Entry 7O0W (electron microscopy, 2.47 A resolution); this record covers chains L and M of the 87 polymer chains in the assembly.

# Chain L
Molecule: Photosynthetic reaction center L subunit
Source organism: Gemmatimonas phototrophica
Reference sequence: A0A143BHR2 (A0A143BHR2_9BACT); residues 0-273 here correspond to UniProt positions 1-274 (UniProt number = residue number + 1)
Chain sequence (274 residues; numbered 0 to 273; the number before each row is that of its first residue; numbering starts at 0):
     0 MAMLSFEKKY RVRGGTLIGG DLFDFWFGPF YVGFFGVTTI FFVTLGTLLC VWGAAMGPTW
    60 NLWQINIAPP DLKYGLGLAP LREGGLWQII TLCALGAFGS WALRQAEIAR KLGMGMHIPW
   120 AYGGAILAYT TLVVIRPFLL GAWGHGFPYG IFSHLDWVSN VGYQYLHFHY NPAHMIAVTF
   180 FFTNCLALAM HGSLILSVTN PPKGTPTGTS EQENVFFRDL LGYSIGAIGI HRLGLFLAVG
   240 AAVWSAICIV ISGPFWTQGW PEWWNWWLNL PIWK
Not modelled in the structure: 0
Bound ions: Fe ion: His190, His230 (shared with His218(M), Glu233(M), His265(M) of chain M)
Small-molecule neighbours:
  - 0V9 ((19R,22S)-25-amino-22-hydroxy-22-oxido-16-oxo-17,21,23-trioxa-22lambda~5~-phosphapentacosan-19-yl (9Z)-hexadec-9-enoate): Thr58, Trp59, Asn60, Leu61, Trp62
  - bacteriochlorophyll a (BCL), molecule 1: Thr46, Cys49, Phe97, Tyr128, Leu131, Phe146, Ile150, Phe151, His153, Leu154, Trp156, Val157
  - bacteriochlorophyll a (BCL), molecule 2: Phe97, Tyr121, Ala124, Ile125, Ala127, Tyr128, Leu131, Trp156, Val157, Ser158, Val160, Gly161, Tyr162, Phe167, His168, His173, Ala176, Val177, Phe180, Phe181, Ser244, Ala245, Cys247, Ile248
  - bacteriochlorophyll a (BCL), molecule 3: Val157, Tyr162, His168, Phe181
  - bacteriochlorophyll a (BCL), molecule 4: His168, His173, Met174, Val177, Thr178, Phe181, Thr182, Leu185
  - bacteriopheophytin a (BPH), molecule 1: Phe41, Val42, Gly45, Thr46, Cys49, Ile89, Cys92, Ala93, Ala96, Phe97, Trp100, Gln104, Ile117, Ala120, Tyr121, Gly123, Ala124, Tyr128, Phe146, Pro147, Tyr148, Gly149, Ile150, His153, Phe180, Ala237, Val238, Ala241
  - bacteriopheophytin a (BPH), molecule 2: Phe181, Cys184, Leu185, Ala188, Met189, Leu219, Leu220
  - tetramyristoyl-cardiolipin (CD4; (2R,5R,11R,14R)-5,8,11-trihydroxy-5,11-dioxido-17-oxo-2,14-bis(tetradecanoyloxy)-4,6,10,12,16-pentaoxa-5,11-diphosphatriacont-1-yl tetradecanoate), molecule 1: Ala1, Gly27, Pro28, Phe29
  - tetramyristoyl-cardiolipin (CD4), molecule 2: Phe24, Phe26, Gly27, Pro28, Phe29, Val36, Ile39, Phe40, Val42, Thr43, Thr46
  - tetramyristoyl-cardiolipin (CD4), molecule 3: Asn199, Pro200, Pro201
  - menaquinone 8 (MQ8), molecule 1: Phe26, Phe29, Tyr30, Val31, Gly35, Thr38, Ile39, Trp100, Arg103
  - menaquinone 8 (MQ8), molecule 2: Phe33, Val36, Thr37, Phe40, Phe41, Leu44, Ile88, Leu91, Cys92, Leu94, Gly95, Gly98, Trp119, Gly122, Gly123, Ile125, Leu126, Thr129, Val238
  - phosphatidylglycerol (PGW; (1R)-2-{[(S)-{[(2S)-2,3-dihydroxypropyl]oxy}(hydroxy)phosphoryl]oxy}-1-[(hexadecanoyloxy)methyl]ethyl (9Z)-octadec-9-enoate): Asn60, Leu61, Trp62, Ile150, Phe151
  - V7B ([(2S)-3-[(2R,3R,4R,5S,6R)-6-(hydroxymethyl)-5-[(2R,3R,4S,5S,6R)-6-(hydroxymethyl)-3,4,5-tris(oxidanyl)oxan-2-yl]oxy-3,4-bis(oxidanyl)oxan-2-yl]oxy-2-(12-methyltridecanoyloxy)propyl] 12-methyltridecanoate): Thr46, Leu47, Cys49, Val50, Pro57, Thr58, Trp59, Asn60, Leu61, Ile64, Tyr148, Gly149, Ile150

# Chain M
Molecule: RC-M
Source organism: Gemmatimonas phototrophica
Chain sequence (367 residues; each row starts with the number of its first residue):
     1 MLEYQNLFTR VQVRTVPEPG IPIDESTGTR YGTGTFSYLA GKFGDAQIGP IYLGWAGVLS
    61 LIFGFIAIEI IGLNMWASVG WDPVEFIRQL PWLALEPPPP QYGLRVPPLN QGGWYLMAGF
   121 FLTVSIILWW IRIYRRARAL QMGSHLPWAF ASAIFLYSTF FFQPLLVGSW SEMVPFGIFP
   181 HLDWTSAFSI RYGNLYYNPF HALSIAFLYG SAVLFAMHGA TILAVARMGG EREIEQITDR
   241 GTAAERSMLF WRWCMGFNAT MESIHRWAWW FAVLTTFTGG IGILLTGTVV DNWYLWGVKH
   301 GLVAPYPAQN QLTPEQQDLL RGRYQGTAPD SFPSYVVPQN ATMPDTAAAP IVTDSITTDS
   361 TKTGGTQ
Not modelled in the structure: 1, 338-367
Covalently attached groups: alpha-D-mannopyranose (MAN) linked to Ser331
Bound ions: Fe ion: His218, Glu233, His265 (shared with His190(L), His230(L) of chain L)
Small-molecule neighbours:
  - 0V9 ((19R,22S)-25-amino-22-hydroxy-22-oxido-16-oxo-17,21,23-trioxa-22lambda~5~-phosphapentacosan-19-yl (9Z)-hexadec-9-enoate), molecule 1: Leu104, Phe120, Thr123, Val124, Phe155, Ser158, Phe161, Phe162, Leu165, Leu166, Leu284
  - 0V9, molecule 2: Phe277, Ile281, Leu285, Val289
  - bacteriochlorophyll a (BCL), molecule 1: Ile68, Ile71, Leu122, Ile126, Phe150, Ala153, Ile154, Leu156, Tyr157, Phe160, Phe176, Trp184, Thr185, Ser186, Phe188, Ser189, Asn194, Leu195, Tyr196, His201, Ser204, Ile205, Leu208, Tyr209, Thr275, Thr276, Gly279, Gly280, Gly282, Ile283
  - bacteriochlorophyll a (BCL), molecule 2: Leu90, Tyr157, Phe160, Val174, Ile178, His181, Leu182, Trp184, Thr185
  - bacteriochlorophyll a (BCL), molecule 3: Thr185, Tyr196, Tyr209
  - bacteriochlorophyll a (BCL), molecule 4: Tyr196, Ala202, Ile205, Ala206, Tyr209, Gly210, Val213, Phe271
  - bacteriopheophytin a (BPH), molecule 1: Val58, Ser60, Leu61, Ile62, Gly64, Phe65, Ile68, Leu122, Ser125, Ile126, Trp129, Ile133, Leu146, Ala149, Phe150, Ala153, Ala272, Val273, Thr276
  - bacteriopheophytin a (BPH), molecule 2: Tyr209, Ala212, Val213, Ala216, Met217, Trp251, Cys254, Met255
  - tetramyristoyl-cardiolipin (CD4; (2R,5R,11R,14R)-5,8,11-trihydroxy-5,11-dioxido-17-oxo-2,14-bis(tetradecanoyloxy)-4,6,10,12,16-pentaoxa-5,11-diphosphatriacont-1-yl tetradecanoate), molecule 1: Trp55, Phe120, Val124, Ile127, Leu128, Trp130, Ile131, Tyr134, Arg135, Phe162
  - tetramyristoyl-cardiolipin (CD4), molecule 2: Arg138, Gly143, Ser144, His145, Trp148, Ala151, Ser152, Phe155, Arg266, Trp269, Trp270, Phe277
  - tetramyristoyl-cardiolipin (CD4), molecule 3: Arg252, Met255, Gly256, Phe257, Trp267, Phe271
  - spirilloxanthin (CRT): Ile68, Glu69, Ile71, Gly72, Leu73, Met75, Trp76, Phe86, Tyr115, Leu116, Gly119, Phe120, Thr123, Tyr157, Phe160, Phe161, Trp170, Met173, Val174, Pro175, Phe176, Gly177, Ile178, His181
  - alpha-D-mannopyranose / alpha-L-rhamnopyranose / V75: Thr327, Ala328, Pro329, Asp330, Pro333, Ser334, Tyr335
  - menaquinone 8 (MQ8), molecule 1: Pro83, Val84, Ile87
  - menaquinone 8 (MQ8), molecule 2: Leu214, Met217, His218, Thr221, Ala244, Ser247, Met248, Trp251, Met255, Phe257, Asn258, Ala259, Thr260, Met261, Ile264, Trp267, Phe271
  - phosphatidylglycerol (PGW; (1R)-2-{[(S)-{[(2S)-2,3-dihydroxypropyl]oxy}(hydroxy)phosphoryl]oxy}-1-[(hexadecanoyloxy)methyl]ethyl (9Z)-octadec-9-enoate): Pro199, Ala202, Leu203, Trp296, His300, Gly301, Leu302

# Interface between chain L and chain M
Residue-residue contacts - 184 pairs, chain L then chain M:
  Leu3(L) - Leu249(M)  hydrophobic
  Leu3(L) - Arg252(M)
  Leu3(L) - Asn258(M)
  Phe5(L) - Arg240(M)
  Phe5(L) - Glu245(M)
  Phe5(L) - Met248(M)  hydrophobic
  Phe5(L) - Leu249(M)  hydrophobic
  Glu6(L) - Leu249(M)
  Glu6(L) - Arg252(M)
  Glu6(L) - Trp253(M)  hydrogen bond
  Lys8(L) - Glu245(M)  salt bridge
  Tyr9(L) - Thr242(M)  hydrogen bond
  Tyr9(L) - Glu245(M)  hydrogen bond
  Tyr9(L) - Arg246(M)
  Tyr9(L) - Leu249(M)  hydrophobic
  Tyr9(L) - Trp253(M)
  Arg10(L) - Trp253(M)
  Trp25(L) - Trp253(M)
  Pro28(L) - Arg252(M)
  Pro28(L) - Trp253(M)
  Pro28(L) - Gly256(M)
  Phe29(L) - Trp253(M)
  Phe29(L) - Cys254(M)
  Phe29(L) - Met255(M)
  Phe29(L) - Gly256(M)
  Tyr30(L) - Trp253(M)  hydrogen bond (backbone-backbone)
  Pro57(L) - Pro305(M)  hydrophobic
  Asn60(L) - Gly301(M)  hydrogen bond (side chain-backbone)
  Trp62(L) - Gly301(M)
  Trp62(L) - Leu302(M)
  Gln63(L) - Gly301(M)  hydrogen bond (side chain-backbone)
  Gln63(L) - Val303(M)
  Gln63(L) - Ala304(M)
  Gln63(L) - Pro305(M)
  Asn65(L) - Tyr306(M)
  Trp100(L) - Cys254(M)  hydrophobic
  Arg103(L) - Trp253(M)  hydrogen bond (side chain-backbone)
  Arg103(L) - Cys254(M)  hydrogen bond (side chain-backbone)
  Gln104(L) - Phe250(M)
  Gln104(L) - Trp251(M)
  Gln104(L) - Cys254(M)  hydrogen bond
  Ile107(L) - Phe250(M)  hydrophobic
  Ile107(L) - Trp253(M)
  Ile107(L) - Cys254(M)  hydrophobic
  Ala108(L) - Phe250(M)  hydrophobic
  Lys110(L) - Trp253(M)
  Leu111(L) - Arg246(M)  hydrogen bond (backbone-side chain)
  Leu111(L) - Phe250(M)
  Leu111(L) - Trp253(M)  hydrophobic
  Gly112(L) - Arg227(M)
  Met113(L) - Ala224(M)
  Met113(L) - Val225(M)  hydrophobic
  Met113(L) - Arg246(M)
  Met113(L) - Phe250(M)  hydrophobic
  Gly114(L) - Ala224(M)  hydrogen bond (backbone-backbone)
  Gly114(L) - Arg227(M)
  His116(L) - Gln5(M)  hydrogen bond (side chain-backbone)
  His116(L) - Ala220(M)
  His116(L) - Leu223(M)
  His116(L) - Ala224(M)
  Ile117(L) - Ala220(M)  hydrophobic
  Ile117(L) - Thr221(M)
  Ile117(L) - Phe250(M)  hydrophobic
  Ile117(L) - Trp251(M)  hydrophobic
  Ala120(L) - Ala220(M)  hydrophobic
  Phe151(L) - Tyr196(M)
  Phe151(L) - Tyr197(M)  hydrophobic
  Phe151(L) - Leu302(M)
  Ser152(L) - Tyr306(M)
  Leu154(L) - Tyr196(M)
  Asp155(L) - Tyr197(M)  hydrogen bond
  Asp155(L) - Tyr306(M)  hydrogen bond
  Val157(L) - Tyr196(M)
  Ser158(L) - Tyr196(M)
  Tyr162(L) - Ser186(M)
  Tyr162(L) - Ile190(M)
  His166(L) - Asp183(M)  salt bridge
  His168(L) - Leu182(M)  hydrogen bond (side chain-backbone)
  His168(L) - Thr185(M)
  Tyr169(L) - Phe179(M)
  Tyr169(L) - Asp183(M)  hydrogen bond
  Met174(L) - Phe179(M)  hydrophobic
  Phe180(L) - Leu208(M)
  Phe180(L) - Ala212(M)  hydrophobic
  Asn183(L) - Ser211(M)  hydrogen bond (side chain-backbone)
  Asn183(L) - Ala212(M)
  Asn183(L) - Phe215(M)
  Cys184(L) - Ser211(M)
  Cys184(L) - Ala272(M)
  Cys184(L) - Thr275(M)
  Ala186(L) - Phe215(M)
  Leu187(L) - Ser211(M)
  Leu187(L) - Phe215(M)  hydrophobic
  Leu187(L) - Ala268(M)  hydrophobic
  Ala188(L) - Ala272(M)  hydrophobic
  His190(L) - His218(M)
  His190(L) - Glu233(M)  salt bridge
  His190(L) - His265(M)  hydrogen bond
  Gly191(L) - His265(M)
  Ser192(L) - His145(M)  hydrogen bond (side chain-backbone)
  Ser192(L) - Leu146(M)
  Ser192(L) - Ala149(M)
  Ser192(L) - Trp269(M)  hydrogen bond
  Ile194(L) - Glu233(M)
  Ile194(L) - Ile237(M)  hydrophobic
  Ile194(L) - His265(M)
  Leu195(L) - His145(M)
  Leu195(L) - His265(M)
  Leu195(L) - Arg266(M)
  Leu195(L) - Trp269(M)  hydrophobic
  Ser196(L) - Met142(M)
  Ser196(L) - Gly143(M)  hydrogen bond (backbone-backbone)
  Ser196(L) - His145(M)
  Val197(L) - Met142(M)  hydrophobic
  Val197(L) - Ile234(M)  hydrophobic
  Thr198(L) - Ile237(M)
  Thr198(L) - Glu262(M)
  Asn199(L) - His145(M)
  Asn199(L) - Glu262(M)  hydrogen bond
  Asn199(L) - Arg266(M)  hydrogen bond
  Pro200(L) - Gln141(M)
  Pro201(L) - Arg138(M)
  Pro201(L) - Met142(M)
  Pro201(L) - Gly143(M)
  Thr204(L) - Gln141(M)
  Gly207(L) - Ile234(M)
  Thr208(L) - Ile234(M)
  Ser209(L) - Ile234(M)
  Ser209(L) - Glu235(M)
  Gln211(L) - Leu140(M)  hydrogen bond (side chain-backbone)
  Glu212(L) - Ile234(M)
  Asn213(L) - Asp45(M)  hydrogen bond
  Phe215(L) - Ile133(M)
  Phe215(L) - Arg136(M)
  Phe215(L) - Leu140(M)  hydrophobic
  Phe215(L) - Met142(M)  hydrophobic
  Phe215(L) - Leu146(M)  hydrophobic
  Arg217(L) - Pro19(M)
  Arg217(L) - Gln47(M)  hydrogen bond
  Arg217(L) - Gly49(M)
  Asp218(L) - Pro50(M)
  Asp218(L) - Arg132(M)  hydrogen bond (backbone-side chain)
  Asp218(L) - Arg136(M)  salt bridge
  Leu219(L) - Leu146(M)  hydrophobic
  Gly221(L) - Ile48(M)
  Gly221(L) - Gly49(M)  hydrogen bond (backbone-backbone)
  Tyr222(L) - Gln47(M)
  Tyr222(L) - Ile48(M)  hydrophobic
  Ser223(L) - Asp45(M)  hydrogen bond
  Ser223(L) - Gln47(M)  hydrogen bond (backbone-backbone)
  Ile224(L) - Gly44(M)
  Ile224(L) - Asp45(M)  hydrogen bond (backbone-backbone)
  Gly225(L) - Asp45(M)
  Ala226(L) - Glu231(M)
  Ile227(L) - Asn6(M)
  Ile227(L) - Leu223(M)  hydrophobic
  Ile227(L) - Ala226(M)  hydrophobic
  Ile229(L) - Phe215(M)
  His230(L) - His218(M)  hydrogen bond
  His230(L) - Gly219(M)
  His230(L) - Ile222(M)
  His230(L) - Glu233(M)  salt bridge
  Arg231(L) - Asn6(M)  hydrogen bond (side chain-backbone)
  Arg231(L) - Leu7(M)  hydrogen bond (side chain-backbone)
  Arg231(L) - Phe8(M)
  Arg231(L) - Thr9(M)
  Arg231(L) - Lys42(M)
  Arg231(L) - Phe43(M)  hydrogen bond (side chain-backbone)
  Gly233(L) - Phe215(M)
  Leu234(L) - Ala216(M)
  Leu234(L) - Ala220(M)
  Leu234(L) - Leu223(M)  hydrophobic
  Ala237(L) - Ala212(M)
  Ala237(L) - Ala216(M)
  Trp263(L) - Trp92(M)  hydrophobic
  Trp263(L) - Phe179(M)
  Trp266(L) - Ile87(M)
  Trp266(L) - Arg88(M)  hydrogen bond (side chain-backbone)
  Trp266(L) - Trp92(M)
  Leu267(L) - Arg88(M)  hydrogen bond (backbone-side chain)
  Leu267(L) - Trp92(M)  hydrophobic
  Trp272(L) - Val84(M)  hydrophobic
  Trp272(L) - Ile87(M)  hydrophobic
  Trp272(L) - Arg88(M)
Other interface residues (no listed pair), chain L (92 interface residues in all): Phe181, Met189, Leu193, Pro205, Thr206, Val214, Gly228, Val238
Other interface residues (no listed pair), chain M (95 interface residues in all): Tyr4, Gly20, Ile21, Pro22, Ala46, Ile51, Tyr52, Ala137, Tyr209, Met228, Thr238

# Overview
The interface between chain L and chain M involves 92 residues on one side and 95 on the other, with 37
hydrogen bonds and 5 salt bridges. Polar pairs include Lys8(L)-Glu245(M), His166(L)-Asp183(M) and
His190(L)-Glu233(M).
Here chain L is Photosynthetic reaction center L subunit and chain M is RC-M, both from Gemmatimonas
phototrophica. Entry 7O0W (Cryo-EM structure of the RC-dLH complex (model_1b) from Gemmatimonas phototrophica
at 2.47 A) was determined by electron microscopy together with 7O0U, 7O0V and 7O0X from the same study.
